PDB entry 6D0F | X-ray diffraction, 2.50 A resolution | chains A and B of the 4 polymer chains in the assembly

Chain A (and B):
Molecule: Estrogen receptor
Source organism: Homo sapiens
Notes: chain B of this document is another copy of the same molecule, construct and numbering; everything in this record applies to it too
Reference sequence: P03372 (ESR1_HUMAN); residues 305-554 here = UniProt positions 305-554
Amino-acid sequence (250 residues; row label = number of the first residue in the row):
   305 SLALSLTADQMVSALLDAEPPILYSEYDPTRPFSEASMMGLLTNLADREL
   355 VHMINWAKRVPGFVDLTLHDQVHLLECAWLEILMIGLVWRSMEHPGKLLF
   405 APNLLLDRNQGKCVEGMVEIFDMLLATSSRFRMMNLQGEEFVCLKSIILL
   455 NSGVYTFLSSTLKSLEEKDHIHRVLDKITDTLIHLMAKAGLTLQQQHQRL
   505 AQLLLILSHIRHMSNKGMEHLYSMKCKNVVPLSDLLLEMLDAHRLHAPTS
Disordered / not traced: 305-309, 331-339, 416-420, 461-468, 530-536, 548-554 (chain B: 305-306, 331-336, 419-420, 462-472, 530-534, 548-554)
Sequence notes: engineered mutation S537 (Tyr in P03372)
Ligand contacts: 3OHTPE (FYS; 4,4',4''-[(2R)-butane-1,1,2-triyl]triphenol): M343, L346, T347, L349, A350, E353, W383, L384, L387, M388, L391, R394, F404, I424, L428, G521, H524, L525, L540

How chain A and chain B interact:
Residue-residue contacts (56; chain A residue first):
  A430(A) - Y459(B)
  R434(A) - H476(B)
  I451(A) - L509(B)  hydrophobic
  N455(A) - L509(B)  hydrogen bond (side chain-backbone)
  N455(A) - S512(B)
  N455(A) - H513(B)  hydrogen bond (backbone-side chain)
  S456(A) - H513(B)
  V458(A) - H513(B)
  Y459(A) - A430(B)
  Y459(A) - H513(B)
  H476(A) - R434(B)
  H476(A) - M437(B)
  D480(A) - Q502(B)
  D480(A) - Q506(B)  hydrogen bond
  T483(A) - H501(B)
  T483(A) - Q502(B)
  T483(A) - A505(B)
  D484(A) - Q498(B)  hydrogen bond
  D484(A) - H501(B)  salt bridge
  D484(A) - Q502(B)  hydrogen bond
  I487(A) - H501(B)
  L497(A) - L497(B)  hydrophobic
  Q498(A) - D484(B)  hydrogen bond
  H501(A) - T483(B)
  H501(A) - I487(B)
  H501(A) - H501(B)
  H501(A) - L504(B)
  Q502(A) - D480(B)
  Q502(A) - D484(B)  hydrogen bond
  L504(A) - H501(B)
  A505(A) - T483(B)
  A505(A) - L508(B)  hydrophobic
  Q506(A) - D480(B)  hydrogen bond
  L508(A) - A505(B)  hydrophobic
  L508(A) - L509(B)  hydrophobic
  L509(A) - I451(B)  hydrophobic
  L509(A) - N455(B)
  L511(A) - L509(B)  hydrophobic
  L511(A) - S512(B)  hydrogen bond (backbone-side chain)
  S512(A) - L511(B)
  S512(A) - S512(B)
  S512(A) - R515(B)  hydrogen bond
  H513(A) - N455(B)  hydrogen bond (side chain-backbone)
  H513(A) - V458(B)
  H513(A) - Y459(B)
  H513(A) - R515(B)
  R515(A) - S512(B)
  R515(A) - H513(B)  hydrogen bond
  R515(A) - H516(B)
  H516(A) - R515(B)
  H516(A) - N519(B)  hydrogen bond
  N519(A) - H516(B)  hydrogen bond
  N519(A) - N519(B)  hydrogen bond
  K520(A) - H547(B)
  E523(A) - E523(B)
  H547(A) - K520(B)
Other interface residues (no listed pair), chain A (33 interface residues in all): M427, G457, L479
Other interface residues (no listed pair), chain B (34 interface residues in all): S456, T460, L479, Q500

Overview:
33 residues of chain A face 34 of chain B across their interface, with 15 hydrogen bonds and 1 salt bridge.
Polar contacts include D484(A)-H501(B), N455(A)-L509(B) and N455(A)-H513(B). Ligands of chain A: 3OHTPE.
Both chains are Estrogen receptor (Homo sapiens). Entry 6D0F (Estrogen Receptor Alpha Ligand Binding Domain
Y537S Mutant in Complex with 3OHTPE and GRIP Peptide) was determined by X-ray diffraction.
